PDB entry 8HKW | X-ray diffraction, 1.90 A resolution | chains A and B of the 4 polymer chains in the assembly

== Chain A (and B) ==
Molecule: Importin subunit alpha-3
Source organism: Homo sapiens
Notes: chain B of this document is another copy of the same molecule, construct and numbering; everything in this record applies to it too
UniProtKB: O00629 (IMA3_HUMAN); residue numbers follow UniProt; this construct covers 70-485
Chain sequence (416 residues; each row starts with the number of its first residue):
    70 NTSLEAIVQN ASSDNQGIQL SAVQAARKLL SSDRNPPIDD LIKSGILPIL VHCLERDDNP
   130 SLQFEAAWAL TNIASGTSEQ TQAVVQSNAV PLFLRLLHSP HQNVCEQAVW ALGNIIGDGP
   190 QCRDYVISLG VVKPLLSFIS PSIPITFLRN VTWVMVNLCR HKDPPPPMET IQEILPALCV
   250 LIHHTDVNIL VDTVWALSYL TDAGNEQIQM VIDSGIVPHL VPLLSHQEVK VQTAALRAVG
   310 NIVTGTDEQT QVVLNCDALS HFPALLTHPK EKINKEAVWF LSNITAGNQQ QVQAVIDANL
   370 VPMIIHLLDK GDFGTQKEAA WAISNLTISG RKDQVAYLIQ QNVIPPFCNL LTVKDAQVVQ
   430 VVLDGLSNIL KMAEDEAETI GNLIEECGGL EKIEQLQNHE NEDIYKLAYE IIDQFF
Unresolved in the structure: 70

== How chain A and chain B interact ==
Contacting residue pairs (16; chain A residue first):
  Thr146(A) with Asp232(B)
  Ser147(A) with Asp232(B), hydrogen bond
  Ile214(A) with Glu469(B)
  Arg218(A) with Glu469(B), salt bridge
  Asp232(A) with Thr146(B); Ser147(B), hydrogen bond (side chain-backbone)
  Lys299(A) with Phe382(B)
  Pro338(A) with Glu340(B)
  Lys339(A) with Glu340(B)
  Glu340(A) with Pro338(B); Lys339(B); Glu340(B), hydrogen bond (side chain-backbone)
  Lys423(A) with Val256(B)
  Glu469(A) with Ile214(B); Thr215(B); Arg218(B), salt bridge
Other interface residues (no listed pair), chain A (14 interface residues in all): Thr215, Asn257, Phe382
Other interface residues (no listed pair), chain B (15 interface residues in all): Glu148, Lys299, Lys423

== Overview ==
The interface between chain A and chain B involves 14 residues on one side and 15 on the other; the contacts
include 3 hydrogen bonds and 2 salt bridges. Among the polar pairs are Arg218(A)-Glu469(B),
Ser147(A)-Asp232(B) and Glu340(A)-Glu340(B).
Chain A and chain B are both Importin subunit alpha-3 (Homo sapiens); the structure, Crystal structure of
importin-alpha3 bound to the 53BP1 nuclear localization signal, was determined by X-ray diffraction.
